PDB entry 6LK8 | electron microscopy, 5.50 A resolution (low resolution: residue-level contacts below are approximate; hydrogen-bond / salt-bridge calls are withheld) | chains b and d of the 32 polymer chains in the assembly

Chain b:
Name: Nuclear pore complex protein Nup85
From: Xenopus laevis
UniProt: Q68FJ0 (NUP85_XENLA); numbering as in UniProt (aligned over 1-653)
Sequence (653 residues; numbered 1 to 653; the number before each row is that of its first residue):
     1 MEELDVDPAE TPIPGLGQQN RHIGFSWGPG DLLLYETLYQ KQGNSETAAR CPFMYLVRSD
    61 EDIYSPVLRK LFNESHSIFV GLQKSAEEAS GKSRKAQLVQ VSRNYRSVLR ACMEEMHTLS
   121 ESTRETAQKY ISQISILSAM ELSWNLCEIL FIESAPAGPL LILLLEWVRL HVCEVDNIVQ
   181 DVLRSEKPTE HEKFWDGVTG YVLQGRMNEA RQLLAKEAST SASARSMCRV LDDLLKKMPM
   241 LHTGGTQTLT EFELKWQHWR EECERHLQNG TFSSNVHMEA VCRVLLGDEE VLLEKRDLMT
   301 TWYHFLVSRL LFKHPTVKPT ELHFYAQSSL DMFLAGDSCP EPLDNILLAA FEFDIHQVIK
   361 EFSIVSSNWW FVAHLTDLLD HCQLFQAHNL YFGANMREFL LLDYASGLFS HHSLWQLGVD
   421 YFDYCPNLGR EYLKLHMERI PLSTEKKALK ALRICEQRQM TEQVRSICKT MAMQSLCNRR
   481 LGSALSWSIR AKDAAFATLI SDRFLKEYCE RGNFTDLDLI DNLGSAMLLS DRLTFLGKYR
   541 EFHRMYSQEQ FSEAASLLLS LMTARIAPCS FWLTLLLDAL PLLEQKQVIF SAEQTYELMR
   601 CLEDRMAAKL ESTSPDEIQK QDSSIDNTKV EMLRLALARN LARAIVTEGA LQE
Not modelled in the structure: 1-21, 29-33, 60-61, 152-155, 172-190, 206-229, 249-251, 272-278, 300, 336-339, 425-428, 442-443, 458-460, 478-479, 496-498, 514-517, 528-531, 548-550, 610-617, 643-653

Chain d:
Name: Nucleoporin SEH1-A
From: Xenopus laevis
UniProt: Q4FZW5 (SEH1A_XENLA); numbering as in UniProt (aligned over 1-322)
Sequence (322 residues; each row starts with the number of its first residue):
     1 MFVARSIAAD HKDLIHDVSF DFHGRRMATC SSDQSVKVWD KSENGNWHCT ASWKTHSGSV
    61 WRVTWAHPEF GQVLASCSFD RTAAVWEEIV GESNDKLRGQ SHWVKRTTLV DSRTSVTDVK
   121 FAPKHMGLML ATCSADGVVR IYEAPDVMNL SQWSLQHEIS CKLSCSCISW NPSSSRAHSP
   181 MIAVGSDDSS PNIMGKVQIY EYNENTRKYA KAETLMSVSD PVHDIAFAPN LGRSFHILAV
   241 ATKDVRIFTM KPLRKELSSS GGVTKFEIHT VAQFDNHNSQ VWRVSWNITG TVLASSGDDG
   301 TVRLWKANYM DNWKCIGVLK GD
Not modelled in the structure: 1-6, 93-100, 189-194, 255-262, 322

Chain b / chain d interface:
Pairs across the interface (12; chain b residue first):
  I23(b) with S296(d); G300(d)
  W27(b) with F20(d)
  G28(b) with G24(d)
  N44(b) with G321(d)
  M54(b) with I7(d)
  R439(b) with F22(d); H23(d)
  I440(b) with H23(d)
  S466(b) with E69(d)
  T470(b) with P68(d); E69(d)
Also at the interface, not in a pair above, chain b (13 interface residues in all): S26, P52, P441, C477
Also at the interface, not in a pair above, chain d (13 interface residues in all): A8, V18, V90

In short:
The chain b/chain d interface involves 13 residues from each chain.
Here chain b is Nuclear pore complex protein Nup85 and chain d is Nucleoporin SEH1-A, both from Xenopus
laevis. Entry 6LK8 (Structure of Xenopus laevis Cytoplasmic Ring subunit) was determined by electron
microscopy.
